PDB entry 9JVZ | electron microscopy, 2.56 A resolution | chains I and J of the 14 polymer chains in the assembly

Chain I (and J):
Molecule: ATP-dependent Clp protease proteolytic subunit 2
Organism: Mycobacterium tuberculosis H37Rv
Notes: EC 3.4.21.92; chain J of this document is another copy of the same molecule, construct and numbering; everything in this record applies to it too
UniProtKB: P9WPC3 (CLPP2_MYCTU); residue numbers follow UniProt; this construct covers 16-210
Amino-acid sequence (195 residues; each row starts with the number of its first residue):
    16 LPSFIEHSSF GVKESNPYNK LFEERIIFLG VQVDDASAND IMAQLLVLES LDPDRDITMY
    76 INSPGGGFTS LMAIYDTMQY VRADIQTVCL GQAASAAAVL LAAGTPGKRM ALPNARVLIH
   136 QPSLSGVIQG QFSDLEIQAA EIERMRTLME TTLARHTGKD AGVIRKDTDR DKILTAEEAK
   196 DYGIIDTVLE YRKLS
Disordered / not traced: 16-30
Curated features (UniProtKB/Swiss-Prot):
  - active site: Ser110 (Nucleophile), His135
Residues lining bound ligands: bortezomib (BO2; N-[(1R)-1-(dihydroxyboryl)-3-methylbutyl]-N-(pyrazin-2-ylcarbonyl)-L-phenylalaninamide): Gln47, Gly80, Gly81, Gly82, Phe83, Leu86, Ser110, Ala111, His135, Gln136, Pro137, Ser138, Leu139, Ser140, Gln153, Ile157, Met160, Met164

Interface between chain I and chain J:
Pairs across the interface (65):
  Pro32(I) - Ala58(J)
  Pro32(I) - Gln59(J)
  Pro32(I) - Val62(J)
  Tyr33(I) - Asn54(J)  hydrogen bond (side chain-backbone)
  Tyr33(I) - Asp55(J)  hydrogen bond
  Lys35(I) - Val62(J)
  Lys35(I) - Ser65(J)
  Leu36(I) - Ala58(J)
  Leu36(I) - Leu61(J)  hydrophobic
  Leu36(I) - Val62(J)  hydrophobic
  Glu39(I) - Ser65(J)
  Phe43(I) - Asn54(J)
  Phe43(I) - Met57(J)  hydrophobic
  Phe43(I) - Ala58(J)  hydrophobic
  Phe43(I) - Leu61(J)  hydrophobic
  Gly45(I) - Asp50(J)
  Gly45(I) - Asn54(J)  hydrogen bond (backbone-side chain)
  Tyr75(I) - Leu61(J)  hydrophobic
  Tyr75(I) - Tyr95(J)
  Asn77(I) - Asp50(J)
  Asn77(I) - Ala53(J)
  Asn77(I) - Asn54(J)
  Asn77(I) - Ala88(J)
  Leu105(I) - Met57(J)  hydrophobic
  Leu105(I) - Ala88(J)
  Leu105(I) - Thr92(J)
  Gly106(I) - Thr84(J)
  Gly106(I) - Ala88(J)
  Gln107(I) - Asp50(J)  hydrogen bond
  Gln107(I) - Thr84(J)  hydrogen bond
  Leu127(I) - Asp91(J)
  Leu127(I) - Tyr95(J)  hydrophobic
  Asn129(I) - Met87(J)
  Asn129(I) - Tyr90(J)
  Asn129(I) - Asp91(J)  hydrogen bond
  Asn129(I) - Leu163(J)
  Ala130(I) - Asp91(J)
  Arg131(I) - Thr84(J)
  Arg131(I) - Glu156(J)  salt bridge
  Arg131(I) - Arg159(J)
  Arg131(I) - Met160(J)
  Arg185(I) - Gln146(J)  hydrogen bond
  Arg185(I) - Ser148(J)
  Arg185(I) - Asp149(J)  salt bridge
  Arg185(I) - Ile152(J)
  Asp186(I) - Ile152(J)
  Asp186(I) - Gln153(J)
  Ile188(I) - Glu156(J)
  Thr190(I) - Arg159(J)
  Leu204(I) - Tyr95(J)  hydrophobic
  Glu205(I) - Tyr95(J)
  Tyr206(I) - Tyr90(J)
  Tyr206(I) - Asp91(J)  hydrogen bond
  Tyr206(I) - Gln94(J)
  Tyr206(I) - Tyr95(J)
  Arg207(I) - Glu64(J)  salt bridge
  Arg207(I) - Tyr95(J)  hydrogen bond
  Arg207(I) - Arg97(J)
  Lys208(I) - Met93(J)  hydrogen bond (side chain-backbone)
  Lys208(I) - Gln94(J)
  Lys208(I) - Val96(J)  hydrogen bond (side chain-backbone)
  Lys208(I) - Ala98(J)  hydrogen bond (side chain-backbone)
  Lys208(I) - Asp99(J)
  Leu209(I) - Arg97(J)
  Ser210(I) - Asp99(J)  hydrogen bond
Interface residues without a listed pair, chain I (31 interface residues in all): Leu44, Ser78, Pro79, Pro128
Interface residues without a listed pair, chain J (39 interface residues in all): Ala51, Pro68, Ser85, Ile100, Thr120, Arg170

Overview:
Chain I and chain J form an interface of 31 and 39 residues respectively; the contacts include 13 hydrogen
bonds and 3 salt bridges. Among the polar pairs are Arg131(I)-Glu156(J), Arg185(I)-Asp149(J) and
Arg207(I)-Glu64(J). Ligands of chain I: bortezomib.
Both chains are ATP-dependent Clp protease proteolytic subunit 2 (Mycobacterium tuberculosis H37Rv). Entry
9JVZ (CryoEM structure of M. tuberculosis ClpP1P2 bound to bortezomib) was determined by electron microscopy.
